Entry 8AZA (electron microscopy, 3.15 A resolution); this record covers chains C and A of the 3 polymer chains in the assembly.

[Chain C]
Protein: E3 ubiquitin-protein ligase XIAP
Source organism: Homo sapiens
Notes: EC 2.3.2.27
Reference sequence: P98170 (XIAP_HUMAN); residues 154-240 here = UniProt positions 154-240
Amino-acid sequence (87 residues; row label = number of the first residue in the row):
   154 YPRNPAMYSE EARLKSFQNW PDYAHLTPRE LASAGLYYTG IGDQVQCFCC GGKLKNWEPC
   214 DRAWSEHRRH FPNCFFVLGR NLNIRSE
Not modelled in the structure: 154-158, 235-240
Ion coordination: Zn2+: Cys200, Cys203, His220, Cys227
Reported in the primary citation:
  - mutagenesis - H178A, C213A: unchanged binding to Receptor-interacting serine/threonine-protein kinase 2 (chain A)

[Chain A]
Protein: Receptor-interacting serine/threonine-protein kinase 2
Source organism: Homo sapiens
Notes: EC 2.7.11.1, 2.7.10.2
Reference sequence: O43353 (RIPK2_HUMAN); residues 1-317 here = UniProt positions 1-317
Amino-acid sequence (317 residues; row label = number of the first residue in the row):
     1 MNGEAICSAL PTIPYHKLAD LRYLSRGASG TVSSARHADW RVQVAVKHLH IHTPLLDSER
    61 KDVLREAEIL HKARFSYILP ILGICNEPEF LGIVTEYMPN GSLNELLHRK TEYPDVAWPL
   121 RFRILHEIAL GVNYLHNMTP PLLHHDLKTQ NILLDNEFHV KIADFGLSKW RMMSLSQSRS
   181 SKSAPEGGTI IYMPPENYEP GQKSRASIKH DIYSYAVITW EVLSRKQPFE DVTNPLQIMY
   241 SVSQGHRPVI NEESLPYDIP HRARMISLIE SGWAQNPDER PSFLKCLIEL EPVLRTFEEI
   301 TFLEAVIQLK KTKLQSV
Not modelled in the structure: 1-7, 176-188, 198-204, 231-233, 315-317
Reported in the primary citation:
  - mutagenesis - D39L: unchanged binding to E3 ubiquitin-protein ligase XIAP (chain C)
  - self-association interface (contacts with another copy of this molecule): Arg41, Asn133, Asn137
  - mutagenesis - N137L: decreased signaling
  - mutagenesis - N137L: unchanged expression
  - conformationally variable residues (order/disorder transition): Asp164 to Arg171

[Chain C / chain A interface]
Residue-residue contacts (6):
  Tyr176(C) - Ala38(A)  hydrophobic
  Tyr176(C) - Arg41(A)
  His178(C) - His16(A)
  His178(C) - Lys17(A)
  His178(C) - Asp39(A)  salt bridge
  Pro212(C) - Asp39(A)
Interface residues without a listed pair, chain C (4 interface residues in all): Asp175
Interface features reported in the paper:
  - pairs named by the authors: His178(C)-Asp39(A) (hydrogen bond)
  - interface residues, chain C: Tyr176(C)
  - hot spots on chain C (mutagenesis) - Y176A, N209A, E211A: abolished binding to Receptor-interacting serine/threonine-protein kinase 2 (chain A)
  - interface residues, chain A: Arg41(A)
  - hot spots on chain A (mutagenesis) - R41L, E279L, S282L: abolished binding to E3 ubiquitin-protein ligase XIAP (chain C)
  - hot spots on chain A (mutagenesis) - N137L: decreased binding to E3 ubiquitin-protein ligase XIAP (chain C)

[Summary]
Chain C and chain A form an interface of 4 and 5 residues respectively; the contacts include 1 salt bridge.
The salt-bridged pair is His178(C)-Asp39(A). The authors report a hydrogen bond between His178(C) and
Asp39(A). From the paper: Y176A, N209A and E211A of chain C abolish binding to Receptor-interacting
serine/threonine-protein kinase 2 (chain A); interface residues Tyr176(C) and Arg41(A); 10 substitutions were
tested in all.
Chain C is E3 ubiquitin-protein ligase XIAP and chain A is Receptor-interacting serine/threonine-protein
kinase 2, both from Homo sapiens; the structure, Structure of RIP2K dimer bound to the XIAP BIR2 domain, was
determined by electron microscopy.
